1OIU - chains A and B; structure by X-ray diffraction, 2.00 A resolution.

# Chain A
Name: Cell division protein kinase 2
Organism: Homo sapiens
Notes: EC 2.7.1.37
Reference sequence: P24941 (CDK2_HUMAN); numbering as in UniProt (aligned over 1-298)
Amino-acid sequence (302 residues; row label = number of the first residue in the row; numbers below 1 keep their minus sign (Gly-3 is residue -3)):
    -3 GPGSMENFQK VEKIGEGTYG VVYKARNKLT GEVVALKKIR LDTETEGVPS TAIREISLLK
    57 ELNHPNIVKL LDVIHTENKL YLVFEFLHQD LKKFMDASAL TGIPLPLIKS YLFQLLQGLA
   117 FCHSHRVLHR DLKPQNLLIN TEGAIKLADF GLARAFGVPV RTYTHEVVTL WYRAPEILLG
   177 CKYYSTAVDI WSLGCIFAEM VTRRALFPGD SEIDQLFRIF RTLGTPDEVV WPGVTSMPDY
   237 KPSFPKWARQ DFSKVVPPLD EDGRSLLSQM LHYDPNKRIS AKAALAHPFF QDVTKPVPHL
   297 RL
Disordered / not traced: -3, 38-40, 298
Modified positions: Thr160 (phosphothreonine; TPO)
Ligand contacts: N76 (3-(6-cyclohexylmethoxy-9H-purin-2-ylamino)-benzenesulfonamide): Glu8, Ile10, Gly11, Glu12, Gly13, Val18, Ala31, Val64, Phe80, Glu81, Phe82, Leu83, His84, Gln85, Asp86, Gln131, Asn132, Leu134, Asp145
UniProt features mapped onto this chain:
  - active site: Asp127 (Proton acceptor)
  - binding site (ATP): Ile10 to Val18, Lys33, Glu81 to Leu83, Asp86, Lys129 to Asn132, Asp145
  - binding site (Mg(2+)): Asn132, Asp145
  - site (CDK7 binding): Lys9, Lys88, Lys89, Leu166
  - modified residue: Met1 (N-acetylmethionine), Lys6 (N6-acetyllysine), Thr14 (Phosphothreonine), Tyr15 (Phosphotyrosine), Tyr19 (Phosphotyrosine), Thr160 (Phosphothreonine)

# Chain B
Name: Cyclin A2
Organism: Homo sapiens
Reference sequence: P20248 (CGA2_HUMAN); residues 174-432 here = UniProt positions 174-432
Amino-acid sequence (260 residues; row label = number of the first residue in the row):
   173 MEVPDYHEDI HTYLREMEVK CKPKVGYMKK QPDITNSMRA ILVDWLVEVG EEYKLQNETL
   233 HLAVNYIDRF LSSMSVLRGK LQLVGTAAML LASKFEEIYP PEVAEFVYIT DDTYTKKQVL
   293 RMEHLVLKVL TFDLAAPTVN QFLTQYFLHQ QPANCKVESL AMFLGELSLI DADPYLKYLP
   353 SVIAGAAFHL ALYTVTGQSW PESLIRKTGY TLESLKPCLM DLHQTYLKAP QHAQQSIREK
   413 YKNSKYHGVS LLNPPETLNL
Disordered / not traced: 173-176
Ion coordination: Mg2+: Met200, Gln203, Ile206
Ligand contacts: monothioglycerol (SGM): Met189, Lys192, Cys193, Arg241, Asp305, Ala308

# Chain A / chain B interface
Contacting residue pairs - 64 pairs, chain A then chain B:
  Thr41(A) - Lys288(B)  hydrogen bond (backbone-side chain)
  Thr41(A) - Leu292(B)
  Glu42(A) - Lys266(B)  hydrogen bond (backbone-side chain)
  Glu42(A) - Glu274(B)
  Glu42(A) - Val275(B)  hydrogen bond (side chain-backbone)
  Glu42(A) - Lys288(B)  salt bridge
  Gly43(A) - Lys266(B)
  Gly43(A) - Leu292(B)
  Gly43(A) - Glu295(B)
  Val44(A) - Lys266(B)  hydrogen bond (backbone-side chain)
  Val44(A) - Glu295(B)  hydrogen bond (backbone-side chain)
  Val44(A) - Leu299(B)  hydrophobic
  Ser46(A) - Lys266(B)
  Ile49(A) - Leu263(B)  hydrophobic
  Ile49(A) - Lys266(B)
  Ile49(A) - Leu306(B)  hydrophobic
  Arg50(A) - Lys266(B)
  Arg50(A) - Phe267(B)  hydrogen bond (side chain-backbone)
  Arg50(A) - Glu269(B)
  Ile52(A) - Phe304(B)  hydrophobic
  Ser53(A) - Phe267(B)
  Ser53(A) - Phe304(B)  hydrogen bond (side chain-backbone)
  Ser53(A) - Asp305(B)
  Ser53(A) - Leu306(B)  hydrogen bond (side chain-backbone)
  Ser53(A) - Ala307(B)  hydrogen bond (side chain-backbone)
  Leu54(A) - Ala307(B)  hydrophobic
  Lys56(A) - Thr303(B)  hydrogen bond (side chain-backbone)
  Lys56(A) - Asp305(B)  salt bridge
  Glu57(A) - Tyr185(B)  hydrogen bond
  Glu57(A) - Ala307(B)
  His71(A) - His296(B)  hydrogen bond
  His71(A) - Phe304(B)
  Thr72(A) - His296(B)
  Glu73(A) - Arg293(B)  salt bridge
  Ala116(A) - Tyr178(B)
  His119(A) - Tyr178(B)
  His119(A) - Ile182(B)
  Ser120(A) - Tyr178(B)
  Ser120(A) - Asp181(B)  hydrogen bond
  Ser120(A) - Ile182(B)
  His121(A) - Tyr185(B)
  Arg122(A) - Ile182(B)
  Arg122(A) - Tyr185(B)
  Arg122(A) - Ala307(B)  hydrogen bond (side chain-backbone)
  Arg150(A) - Glu268(B)  salt bridge
  Arg150(A) - Ile270(B)
  Ala151(A) - Phe267(B)  hydrophobic
  Phe152(A) - Ile182(B)  hydrophobic
  Val154(A) - His179(B)
  Val154(A) - Ile182(B)  hydrophobic
  Val154(A) - Thr316(B)
  Val154(A) - Gln317(B)  hydrogen bond (backbone-backbone)
  Pro155(A) - Thr316(B)
  Pro155(A) - Leu320(B)  hydrophobic
  Arg157(A) - Gln228(B)  hydrogen bond
  Arg157(A) - Glu268(B)  salt bridge
  Thr158(A) - Ile270(B)
  Tyr159(A) - Ile270(B)
  Thr160(A) - Glu269(B)
  Thr160(A) - Ile270(B)
  Ser276(A) - Tyr178(B)
  Ala277(A) - Tyr178(B)  hydrogen bond (backbone-side chain)
  Lys278(A) - Tyr178(B)  hydrogen bond (backbone-side chain)
  Lys278(A) - Asp181(B)  salt bridge
Other interface residues (no listed pair), chain A (35 interface residues in all): Val69, Leu76, Thr182
Other interface residues (no listed pair), chain B (32 interface residues in all): Leu186, Met189, Glu230, Gln313

# Overview
Chain A and chain B form an interface of 35 and 32 residues respectively; the contacts include 18 hydrogen
bonds and 6 salt bridges. Among the polar pairs are Glu42(A)-Lys288(B), Lys56(A)-Asp305(B) and
Glu73(A)-Arg293(B). Chain A binds compound N76. Chain B binds monothioglycerol.
Here chain A is Cell division protein kinase 2 and chain B is Cyclin A2, both from Homo sapiens. Entry 1OIU
(Structure of human Thr160-phospho CDK2/cyclin A complexed with a 6-cyclohexylmethyloxy-2-anilino-purine
inhibitor) was determined by X-ray diffraction, deposited together with 1OI9 and 1OIY.
